7YML - chains K and O of the 24 polymer chains in the assembly; structure by electron microscopy, 2.60 A resolution.

[Chain K (and O)]
Molecule: Light-harvesting protein B-870 alpha chain
Organism: Rhodobacter capsulatus
Notes: chain O of this document is another copy of the same molecule, construct and numbering; everything in this record applies to it too
UniProtKB: P02948 (LHA1_RHOCA); residues 1-58 here = UniProt positions 1-58
Amino-acid sequence (58 residues; numbered 1 to 58; the number before each row is that of its first residue):
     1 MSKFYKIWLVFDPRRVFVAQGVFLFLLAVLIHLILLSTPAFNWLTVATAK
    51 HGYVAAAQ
Not modelled in the structure: 56-58 (chain O: 57-58)
Modified positions: Met-1 (N-formylmethionine; FME)
Small-molecule neighbours:
  - bacteriochlorophyll a (BCL), molecule 1: Phe-4, Ile-7, Trp-8, Val-16, Gln-20, Phe-23, Ile-31
  - bacteriochlorophyll a (BCL), molecule 2: Gly-21, Leu-24, Phe-25, Ala-28, His-32, Leu-35, Phe-41, Trp-43
  - bacteriochlorophyll a (BCL), molecule 3: Leu-24, Leu-27, Ala-28, Ile-31, His-32, Leu-35, Phe-41
  - spheroidene (SPO), molecule 1: Phe-4, Lys-6, Ile-7, Leu-9, Val-10
  - spheroidene (SPO), molecule 2: Phe-17, Gln-20, Phe-23, Leu-24, Leu-27, Leu-30, Ile-31, Ile-34
  - spheroidene (SPO), molecule 3: Phe-17, Gln-20, Gly-21
  - spheroidene (SPO), molecule 4: Phe-25, Ala-28, Val-29, His-32, Leu-33, Leu-36, Trp-43
From the paper describing this entry:
  - binding site for bacteriochlorophyll a: Arg-15

[How chain K and chain O interact]
Contacting residue pairs (14):
  Val-10(K) / Arg-14(O)
  Phe-11(K) / Pro-13(O)
  Phe-11(K) / Arg-14(O)
  Phe-11(K) / Phe-17(O)  hydrophobic
  Phe-11(K) / Val-18(O)  hydrophobic
  Phe-23(K) / Phe-25(O)  hydrophobic
  Pro-39(K) / Ala-55(O)  hydrophobic
  Pro-39(K) / Ala-56(O)
  Ala-40(K) / Thr-48(O)
  Ala-40(K) / Tyr-53(O)  hydrophobic
  Ala-40(K) / Ala-55(O)
  Phe-41(K) / Leu-44(O)  hydrophobic
  Phe-41(K) / Ala-47(O)  hydrophobic
  Phe-41(K) / Tyr-53(O)  hydrophobic
Interface residues without a listed pair, chain K (10 interface residues in all): Leu-27, Ile-34, Leu-35, Thr-38

[Summary]
Chain K and chain O form an interface of 10 and 11 residues respectively. Chain K binds 4 copies of
spheroidene and 3 copies of bacteriochlorophyll a. From the paper: a binding site for bacteriochlorophyll a at
Arg-15(K).
Both chains are Light-harvesting protein B-870 alpha chain (Rhodobacter capsulatus). Entry 7YML (Structure of
photosynthetic LH1-RC super-complex of Rhodobacter capsulatus) was determined by electron microscopy.
